4PEF - chain A; structure by X-ray diffraction, 1.96 A resolution.

Chain A:
Molecule: RNA lariat debranching enzyme, putative
Organism: Entamoeba histolytica
Reference sequence: C4M1P9 (C4M1P9_ENTHI); residue numbers follow UniProt; this construct covers 1-354
Amino-acid sequence (360 residues; row label = number of the first residue in the row):
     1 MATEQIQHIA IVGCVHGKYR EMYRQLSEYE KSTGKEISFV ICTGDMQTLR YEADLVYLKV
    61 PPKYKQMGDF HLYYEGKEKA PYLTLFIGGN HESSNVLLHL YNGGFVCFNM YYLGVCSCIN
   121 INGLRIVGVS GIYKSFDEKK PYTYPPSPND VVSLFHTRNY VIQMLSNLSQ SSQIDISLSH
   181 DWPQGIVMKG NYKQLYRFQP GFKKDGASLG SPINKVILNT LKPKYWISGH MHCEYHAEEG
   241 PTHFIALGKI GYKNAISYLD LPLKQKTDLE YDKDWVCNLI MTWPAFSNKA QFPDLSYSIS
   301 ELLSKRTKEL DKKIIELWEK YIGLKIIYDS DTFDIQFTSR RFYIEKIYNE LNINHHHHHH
Disordered / not traced: 1-4, 354-360
Construct notes: expression tag (355-360)
Bound ions: Mn2+: Asp-45, Asn-90, His-180, His-230 (together with sulfate ion)
Swiss-Prot annotation at these positions:
  - region: Ser-130 to Arg-158 (Lariat recognition loop)
  - binding site (a divalent metal cation): Cys-14, His-16, Asp-45, Asn-90, His-180, His-230, His-232
  - binding site (RNA): Lys-59, Asn-90, His-91, Lys-134, His-156, Gly-201, Asp-205, His-230, Met-231, His-232
  - mutagenesis: Cys-14 (C14A: Fails to complement a DBR1-deficient yeast mutant resulting in the accumulation of lariat intron; C14S: Loss of RNA debranching activity ...), Ser-130 to Arg-158 (Fails to complement a DBR1-deficient yeast mutant resulting in the accumulation of lariat intron), Pro-141 to Pro-146 (Fails to complement a DBR1-deficient yeast mutant resulting in the accumulation of lariat intron), Lys-273 to Asn-354 (Fails to complement a DBR1-deficient yeast mutant resulting in the accumulation of lariat intron)
From the paper describing this entry:
  - Mn2+ coordination: Asp-45, Asn-90, His-180, His-230
  - catalytic residues: His-16, Asn-90, His-91, His-232 (proposed by the authors, not directly observed)

Summary:
The Mn2+ site is built by Asp-45, Asn-90, His-180 and His-230. UniProt lists 7 divalent metal cation-binding
residues, 10 RNA-binding residues and 9 mutagenesis sites. From the paper: catalytic residues His-16, Asn-90
and His-91 among others; Mn2+ coordination by Asp-45, Asn-90 and His-180 among others.
Chain A is RNA lariat debranching enzyme, putative (Entamoeba histolytica); the structure, Dbr1 in complex
with sulfate, was determined by X-ray diffraction (same publication as 4PEG, 4PEH and 4PEI).
